Entry 1UK4 (X-ray diffraction, 2.50 A resolution); this record covers chains A and B of the 5 polymer chains in the assembly.

[Chain A (and B)]
Molecule: 3C-like proteinase nsp5
Source organism: SARS coronavirus
Notes: EC 3.4.22.69; chain B of this document is another copy of the same molecule, construct and numbering; everything in this record applies to it too
UniProt: P0C6X7 (R1AB_SARS); residues 1-306 here correspond to UniProt positions 3241-3546 (UniProt number = residue number + 3240)
Sequence (306 residues; row label = number of the first residue in the row):
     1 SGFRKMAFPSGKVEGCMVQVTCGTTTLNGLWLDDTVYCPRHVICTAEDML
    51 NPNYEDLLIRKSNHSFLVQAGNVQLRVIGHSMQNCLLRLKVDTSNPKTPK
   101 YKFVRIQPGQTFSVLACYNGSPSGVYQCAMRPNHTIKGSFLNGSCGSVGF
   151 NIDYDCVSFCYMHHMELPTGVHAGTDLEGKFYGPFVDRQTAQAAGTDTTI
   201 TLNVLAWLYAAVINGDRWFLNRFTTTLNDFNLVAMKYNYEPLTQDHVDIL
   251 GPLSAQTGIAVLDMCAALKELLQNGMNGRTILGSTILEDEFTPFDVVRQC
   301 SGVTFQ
Disordered / not traced: 1-2, 304-306 (chain B: 303-306)
Swiss-Prot annotation at these positions:
  - active site (For 3CL-PRO activity): His41, Cys145
  - site: Gln306 (Cleavage)
What the authors report for this chain:
  - binding site for 5-mer peptide of inhibitor: Cys145
  - binding site for 5-mer peptide of inhibitor: Cys145

[How chain A and chain B interact]
Residue-residue contacts (65; chain A residue first):
  Phe3(A) with Ser139(B); Phe140(B), hydrophobic
  Arg4(A) with Lys5(B); Tyr126(B); Gln127(B); Cys128(B); Lys137(B), hydrogen bond (side chain-backbone); Phe140(B); Glu290(B), salt bridge
  Lys5(A) with Arg4(B)
  Met6(A) with Val125(B); Tyr126(B), hydrophobic
  Ala7(A) with Gly124(B); Val125(B), hydrogen bond (backbone-backbone)
  Phe8(A) with Val125(B)
  Pro9(A) with Ser10(B); Glu14(B); Pro122(B); Ser123(B); Gly124(B)
  Ser10(A) with Pro9(B); Ser10(B), hydrogen bond (backbone-side chain); Glu14(B), hydrogen bond (backbone-side chain)
  Gly11(A) with Gly11(B); Glu14(B), hydrogen bond (backbone-side chain)
  Glu14(A) with Pro9(B); Ser10(B), hydrogen bond (side chain-backbone); Gly11(B), hydrogen bond (side chain-backbone)
  Leu115(A) with Pro9(B), hydrophobic
  Pro122(A) with Pro9(B)
  Ser123(A) with Pro9(B); Arg298(B), hydrogen bond (backbone-side chain)
  Gly124(A) with Met6(B); Ala7(B); Pro9(B)
  Val125(A) with Met6(B); Ala7(B), hydrogen bond (backbone-backbone); Phe8(B); Val125(B), hydrophobic
  Tyr126(A) with Arg4(B); Lys5(B); Met6(B), hydrophobic
  Gln127(A) with Arg4(B), hydrogen bond (backbone-side chain)
  Cys128(A) with Arg4(B)
  Lys137(A) with Arg4(B), hydrogen bond (backbone-side chain)
  Gly138(A) with Ser1(B); Gly2(B); Phe3(B)
  Ser139(A) with Ser1(B), hydrogen bond (side chain-backbone); Gly2(B), hydrogen bond (side chain-backbone); Arg4(B); Met6(B); Gln299(B), hydrogen bond
  Phe140(A) with Ser1(B), hydrogen bond (backbone-backbone)
  Leu141(A) with Gln299(B); Cys300(B); Ser301(B); Gly302(B)
  Glu166(A) with Ser1(B)
  Gly170(A) with Ser1(B)
  His172(A) with Ser1(B)
  Thr285(A) with Ile286(B)
  Ile286(A) with Thr285(B)
  Glu290(A) with Arg4(B), salt bridge
  Gln299(A) with Phe140(B)
Also at the interface, not in a pair above, chain A (32 interface residues in all): Cys300, Val303
Also at the interface, not in a pair above, chain B (34 interface residues in all): Leu115, Ala116, Gly138, Asn142

[Overview]
The interface between chain A and chain B involves 32 residues on one side and 34 on the other; the contacts
include 15 hydrogen bonds and 2 salt bridges. Among the polar pairs are Arg4(A)-Glu290(B), Arg4(A)-Lys137(B)
and Ser10(A)-Ser10(B). The paper reports a binding site for 5-mer peptide of inhibitor at Cys145(A).
Chain A and chain B are both 3C-like proteinase nsp5 (SARS coronavirus); the structure, Crystal structure of
SARS Coronavirus Main Proteinase (3CLpro) Complexed With An Inhibitor, was determined by X-ray diffraction,
deposited together with 1UJ1, 1UK2 and 1UK3.
